PDB entry 4P24 | X-ray diffraction, 3.10 A resolution | chains F and G of the 7 polymer chains in the assembly

# Chain F (and G)
Protein: Alpha-hemolysin
Source organism: Staphylococcus aureus subsp. aureus Mu50
Notes: chain G of this document is another copy of the same molecule, construct and numbering; everything in this record applies to it too
UniProtKB: Q99UU6 (Q99UU6_STAAM); residues 1-293 here correspond to UniProt positions 27-319 (UniProt number = residue number + 26)
Amino-acid sequence (302 residues; row label = number of the first residue in the row; numbering starts at 0):
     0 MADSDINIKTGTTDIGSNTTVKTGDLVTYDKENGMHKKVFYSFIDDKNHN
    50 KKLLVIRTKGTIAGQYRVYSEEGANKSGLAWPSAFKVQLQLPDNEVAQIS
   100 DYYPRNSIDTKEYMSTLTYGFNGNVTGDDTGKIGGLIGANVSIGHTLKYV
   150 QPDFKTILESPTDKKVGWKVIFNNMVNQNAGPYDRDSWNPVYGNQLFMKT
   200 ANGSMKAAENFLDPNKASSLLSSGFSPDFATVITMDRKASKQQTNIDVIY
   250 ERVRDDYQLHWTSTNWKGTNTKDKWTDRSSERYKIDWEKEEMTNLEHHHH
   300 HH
Not modelled in the structure: 0, 16-18, 294-301 (chain G: 0, 17, 294-301)
Sequence notes: initiating methionine (0); engineered mutation Ala-179 (Trp205 in Q99UU6), Ala-200 (Arg226 in Q99UU6); expression tag (294-301)

# How chain F and chain G interact
Contacting residue pairs (134):
  Asp-4(F) / Tyr-102(G)
  Asp-4(F) / Arg-104(G)  hydrogen bond (backbone-side chain)
  Ile-5(F) / Val-231(G)  hydrophobic
  Asn-6(F) / Asp-13(G)
  Asn-6(F) / Ile-14(G)  hydrogen bond (backbone-backbone)
  Asn-6(F) / Asp-100(G)
  Ile-7(F) / Asp-13(G)
  Ile-7(F) / Ile-14(G)
  Ile-7(F) / Ile-43(G)  hydrophobic
  Ile-7(F) / Leu-52(G)  hydrophobic
  Ile-7(F) / Val-54(G)  hydrophobic
  Lys-8(F) / Asp-13(G)
  Lys-8(F) / Ile-14(G)  hydrogen bond (backbone-backbone)
  Lys-8(F) / Gly-15(G)
  Thr-11(F) / Val-20(G)
  Thr-11(F) / Ile-43(G)
  Thr-12(F) / Thr-22(G)
  Thr-12(F) / Phe-39(G)
  Thr-12(F) / Ser-41(G)  hydrogen bond (backbone-side chain)
  Thr-12(F) / Ile-43(G)
  Asp-13(F) / Thr-22(G)
  Ile-14(F) / Thr-22(G)
  Ile-14(F) / Phe-39(G)  hydrophobic
  Asn-47(F) / Thr-19(G)
  Asn-47(F) / Val-20(G)
  Asn-47(F) / Lys-21(G)  hydrogen bond
  Asn-47(F) / Thr-22(G)  hydrogen bond (backbone-backbone)
  His-48(F) / Thr-22(G)  hydrogen bond
  His-48(F) / Gly-23(G)
  His-48(F) / Asp-24(G)  salt bridge
  His-48(F) / Phe-39(G)
  Asn-49(F) / Thr-22(G)  hydrogen bond (backbone-backbone)
  Asn-49(F) / Gly-23(G)
  Asn-49(F) / Asp-24(G)  hydrogen bond (side chain-backbone)
  Asn-49(F) / Leu-25(G)
  Asn-49(F) / Tyr-40(G)
  Lys-50(F) / Asp-24(G)  hydrogen bond (side chain-backbone)
  Gln-97(F) / Val-26(G)  hydrogen bond (side chain-backbone)
  Ile-98(F) / Val-26(G)
  Ile-98(F) / His-35(G)  hydrogen bond (backbone-side chain)
  Ser-99(F) / Asp-24(G)
  Ser-99(F) / Val-26(G)
  Ser-99(F) / His-35(G)
  Ser-99(F) / Lys-37(G)  hydrogen bond
  Asp-100(F) / Lys-58(G)  salt bridge
  Tyr-101(F) / His-35(G)  hydrogen bond
  Tyr-101(F) / Gly-59(G)  hydrogen bond (side chain-backbone)
  Tyr-101(F) / Thr-60(G)  hydrogen bond
  Tyr-101(F) / Ser-225(G)
  Arg-104(F) / Lys-58(G)
  Arg-104(F) / Ser-225(G)
  Asn-105(F) / Ser-218(G)
  Asn-105(F) / Ser-222(G)
  Asn-105(F) / Gly-223(G)  hydrogen bond (side chain-backbone)
  Ser-106(F) / Leu-219(G)
  Ile-107(F) / Pro-151(G)  hydrophobic
  Ile-107(F) / Asp-152(G)
  Ile-107(F) / Phe-153(G)
  Ile-107(F) / Leu-219(G)  hydrophobic
  Asp-108(F) / Pro-151(G)
  Asp-108(F) / Asp-152(G)  hydrogen bond (backbone-backbone)
  Thr-109(F) / Gln-150(G)
  Thr-109(F) / Pro-151(G)
  Lys-110(F) / Val-149(G)
  Lys-110(F) / Gln-150(G)  hydrogen bond (side chain-backbone)
  Lys-110(F) / Pro-151(G)
  Lys-110(F) / Asp-152(G)  salt bridge
  Lys-110(F) / Asn-173(G)  hydrogen bond
  Glu-111(F) / Lys-147(G)  salt bridge
  Glu-111(F) / Tyr-148(G)
  Tyr-112(F) / Lys-147(G)
  Tyr-112(F) / Tyr-148(G)  hydrogen bond (backbone-backbone)
  Tyr-112(F) / Pro-181(G)
  Met-113(F) / Thr-145(G)
  Met-113(F) / Leu-146(G)
  Met-113(F) / Lys-147(G)
  Ser-114(F) / Thr-145(G)
  Ser-114(F) / Leu-146(G)  hydrogen bond (backbone-backbone)
  Thr-115(F) / His-144(G)
  Thr-115(F) / Thr-145(G)  hydrogen bond
  Leu-116(F) / Gly-143(G)
  Leu-116(F) / His-144(G)  hydrogen bond (backbone-backbone)
  Thr-117(F) / Ser-141(G)
  Thr-117(F) / Ile-142(G)
  Thr-117(F) / Gly-143(G)
  Tyr-118(F) / Ser-141(G)
  Tyr-118(F) / Ile-142(G)  hydrogen bond (backbone-backbone)
  Gly-119(F) / Val-140(G)
  Gly-119(F) / Ser-141(G)
  Phe-120(F) / Asn-139(G)
  Phe-120(F) / Val-140(G)  hydrogen bond (backbone-backbone)
  Asn-121(F) / Ala-138(G)
  Asn-121(F) / Asn-139(G)
  Gly-122(F) / Gly-137(G)
  Gly-122(F) / Ala-138(G)  hydrogen bond (backbone-backbone)
  Asn-123(F) / Leu-135(G)
  Asn-123(F) / Ile-136(G)  hydrogen bond (side chain-backbone)
  Asn-123(F) / Gly-137(G)
  Val-124(F) / Leu-135(G)
  Val-124(F) / Ile-136(G)  hydrogen bond (backbone-backbone)
  Thr-125(F) / Gly-134(G)  hydrogen bond (side chain-backbone)
  Thr-125(F) / Leu-135(G)
  Gly-126(F) / Gly-133(G)
  Gly-126(F) / Gly-134(G)  hydrogen bond (backbone-backbone)
  Asp-127(F) / Lys-131(G)
  Asp-127(F) / Ile-132(G)
  Asp-128(F) / Gly-130(G)
  Asp-128(F) / Lys-131(G)
  Asp-128(F) / Ile-132(G)  hydrogen bond (side chain-backbone)
  Thr-129(F) / Lys-131(G)
  Leu-146(F) / Val-175(G)  hydrophobic
  Leu-146(F) / Pro-181(G)
  Tyr-148(F) / Asn-178(G)  hydrogen bond
  Lys-154(F) / Asn-214(G)
  Lys-154(F) / Ala-216(G)  hydrogen bond (side chain-backbone)
  Ile-156(F) / Ser-222(G)
  Leu-157(F) / Ser-222(G)
  Leu-157(F) / Ser-225(G)
  Ser-159(F) / Ala-62(G)
  Ser-159(F) / Ser-221(G)
  Ser-159(F) / Ser-222(G)  hydrogen bond (side chain-backbone)
  Pro-160(F) / Tyr-28(G)
  Pro-160(F) / His-35(G)
  Pro-160(F) / Thr-60(G)
  Thr-161(F) / Tyr-28(G)
  Thr-161(F) / His-35(G)
  Asp-162(F) / Val-26(G)
  Asp-162(F) / Tyr-28(G)
  Asp-162(F) / His-35(G)
  Lys-168(F) / Asn-214(G)
  Ile-170(F) / Asn-214(G)
  Asp-183(F) / Lys-215(G)  salt bridge
  Asp-185(F) / Lys-215(G)  salt bridge
  Thr-233(F) / Asp-24(G)
Also at the interface, not in a pair above, chain F (62 interface residues in all): Ser-3, Leu-52, Glu-158, Asn-172
Also at the interface, not in a pair above, chain G (70 interface residues in all): Gly-63, Thr-155, Val-169, Met-174, Ala-179

# Overview
The interface between chain F and chain G involves 62 residues on one side and 70 on the other; the contacts
include 35 hydrogen bonds and 6 salt bridges. Polar pairs include His-48(F)/Asp-24(G), Asp-100(F)/Lys-58(G)
and Lys-110(F)/Asp-152(G).
Chain F and chain G are both Alpha-hemolysin (Staphylococcus aureus subsp. aureus Mu50); the structure, pore
forming toxin, was determined by X-ray diffraction (same publication as 4YHD).
